3SQ8 - chain A; structure by X-ray diffraction, 2.10 A resolution.

# Chain A
Protein: Tyrosyl-DNA phosphodiesterase 1
From: Saccharomyces cerevisiae
Notes: EC 3.1.4.-
UniProtKB: P38319 (TYDP1_YEAST); residue numbers follow UniProt; this construct covers 79-539
Sequence (470 residues; row label = number of the first residue in the row):
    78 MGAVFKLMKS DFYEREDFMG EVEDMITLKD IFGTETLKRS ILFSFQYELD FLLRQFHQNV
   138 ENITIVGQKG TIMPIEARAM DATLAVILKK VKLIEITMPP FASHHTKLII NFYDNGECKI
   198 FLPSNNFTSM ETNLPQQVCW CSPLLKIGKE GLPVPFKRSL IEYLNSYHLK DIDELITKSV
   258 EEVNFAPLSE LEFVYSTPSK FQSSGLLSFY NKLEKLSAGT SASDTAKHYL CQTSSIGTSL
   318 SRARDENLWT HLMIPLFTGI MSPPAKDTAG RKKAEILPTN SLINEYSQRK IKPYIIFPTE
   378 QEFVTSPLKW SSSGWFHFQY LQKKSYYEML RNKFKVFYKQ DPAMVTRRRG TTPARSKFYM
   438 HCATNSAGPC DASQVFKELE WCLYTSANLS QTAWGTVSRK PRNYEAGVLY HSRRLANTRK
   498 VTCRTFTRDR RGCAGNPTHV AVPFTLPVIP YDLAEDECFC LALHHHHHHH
Unresolved in the structure: 78, 94-100, 295-300, 342-352, 442-449, 507-513, 540-547
Sequence notes: initiating methionine (78); engineered mutation Arg432 (His in P38319); expression tag (540-547)
Modified / non-standard residues: His182 (n1-phosphonohistidine; NEP)
Curated features (UniProtKB/Swiss-Prot):
  - region: Ser312 to Ser316 (Interaction with DNA)
  - active site: His182 (Nucleophile)
  - binding site (substrate): Lys184, Lys434
  - site: Ser467 (Interaction with DNA)
  - mutagenesis: His182 (H182A: Loss of activity)
What the authors report for this chain:
  - post-translational modification sites: His182
  - contacts within the chain: His182-Arg432
  - mutagenesis - H432R (115-fold): decreased catalytic activity
  - catalytic residues: His182, Lys434, Asn465 (citing earlier work)
  - catalytic residues: Glu482 (from molecular simulation)

# Summary
UniProt lists active-site residue His182, substrate-binding residues Lys184 and Lys434 and one mutagenesis
site. The paper reports catalytic residues His182, Lys434 and Asn465 among others; H432R reduces catalytic
activity.
Chain A is Tyrosyl-DNA phosphodiesterase 1 (Saccharomyces cerevisiae); the structure, Crystal Structure
Analysis of the Yeast Tyrosyl-DNA Phosphodiesterase 1 H432R Mutant (SCAN1 Mutant), was determined by X-ray
diffraction together with 3SQ3, 3SQ5 and 3SQ7 from the same study.
